PDB entry 3CC2 | X-ray diffraction, 2.40 A resolution | chains R and 0 of the 31 polymer chains in the assembly

# Chain R
Name: 50S ribosomal protein L22P
Source organism: Haloarcula marismortui
Reference sequence: P10970 (RL22_HALMA); residues 0-154 here correspond to UniProt positions 1-155 (UniProt number = residue number + 1)
Amino-acid sequence (155 residues; row label = number of the first residue in the row; numbering starts at 0):
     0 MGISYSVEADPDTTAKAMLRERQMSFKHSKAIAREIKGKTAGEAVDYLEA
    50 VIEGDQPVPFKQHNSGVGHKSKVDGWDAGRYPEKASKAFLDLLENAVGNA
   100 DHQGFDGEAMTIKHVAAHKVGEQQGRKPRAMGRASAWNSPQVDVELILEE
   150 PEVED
Not modelled in the structure: 0, 151-154
Metal / ion sites: Na+ site 1 near Lys60 (its only coordinating residue here); Mg2+: Gly65 (shared with C2048(0), A2089(0) of chain 0); Na+ site 2: Ser70, Val72; Na+ site 3: Val72, Trp75 (shared with U2659(0), G2660(0) of chain 0)

# Chain 0
Molecule: 23S ribosomal RNA
Source organism: Haloarcula marismortui
Sequence (2923 nucleotides; row label = number of the first residue in the row):
     1 GUUGGCUACUAUGCCAGCUGGUGGAUUGCUCGGCUCAGGCGCUGAUGAAG
    51 GACGUGCCAAGCUGCGAUAAGCUGUGGGGAGCCGCACGGAGGCGAAGAAC
   101 CACAGAUUUCCGAAUGAGAAUCUCUCUAACAAUUGCUUCGCGCAAUGAGG
   151 AACCCCGAGAACUGAAACAUCUCAGUAUCGGGAGGAACAGAAAACGCAAC
   201 GUGAUGUCGUUAGUAACCGCGAGUGAACGCGAUACAGCCCAAACCGAAGC
   251 CCUCACGGGCAAUGUGGUGUCAGGGCUACCUCUCAUCAGCCGACCGUCUU
   301 CACGAAGUCUCUUGGAAUAGAGCGUGAUACAGGGUGACAACCCCGUACUG
   351 AAGACCAGUACGCUGUGCGGUAGUGCCAGAGUAGCGGGGGUUGGAUAUCC
   401 CUCGCGAAUAACGCAGGCAUCGACUGCGAAGGCUAAACACAACCUGAGAC
   451 CGAUAGUGAACAAGUAGUGUGAACGAACGCUGCAAAGUACCCUCAGAAGG
   501 GAGGCGAAAUAGAGCAUGAAAUCAGUUGGCGAUCGAGCGACAGGGCAUAC
   551 AAGGUCCCUUGACGAAUGACCGAGACGCGAGUCUCCAGUAAGACUCACGG
   601 GAAGCCGAUGUUCUGUCGUACGUUUUGAAAAACGAGCCAGGGAGUGUGUC
   651 UGUAUGGCAAGUCUAACCGGAGUAUCCGGGGAGGCACAGGGAAACCGACA
   701 UGGCCGCAGGGCUUUGCCCGAGGGCCGCCGUCUUCAAGGGCGGGGAGCCA
   751 UGUGGACACGACCCGAAUCCGGACGAUCUACGCAUGGACAAGAUGAAGCG
   801 UGCCGAAAGGCACGUGGAAGUCUGUUAGAGUUGGUGUCCUACAAUACCCU
   851 CUCGUGAUCUAUGUGUAGGGGUGAAAGGCCCAUCGAGUCCGGCAACAGCU
   901 GGUUCCAAUCGAAACAUGUCGAAGCAUGACCUCCGCCGAGGUAGUCUGUG
   951 AGGUAGAGCGACCGAUUGGUGUGUCCGCCUCCGAGAGGAGUCGGCACACC
  1001 UGUCAAACUCCAAACUUACAGACGCUGUUUGACGCGGGGAUUCCGGUGCG
  1051 CGGGGUAAGCCUGUGUACCAGGAGGGGAACAACCCAGAGAUAGGUUAAGG
  1101 UCCCCAAGUGUGGAUUAAGUGUAAUCCUCUGAAGGUGGUCUCGAGCCCUA
  1151 GACAGCCGGGAGGUGAGCUUAGAAGCAGCUACCCUCUAAGAAAAGCGUAA
  1201 CAGCUUACCGGCCGAGGUUUGAGGCGCCCAAAAUGAUCGGGACUCAAAUC
  1251 CACCACCGAGACCUGUCCGUACCACUCAUACUGGUAAUCGAGUAGAUUGG
  1301 CGCUCUAAUUGGAUGGAAGCAGGGGCGAGAGCUCCUGUGGACCGAUUAGU
  1351 GACGAAAAUCCUGGCCAUAGUAGCAGCGAUAGUCGGGUGAGAACCCCGAC
  1401 GGCCUAAUGGAUAAGGGUUCCUCAGCACUGCUGAUCAGCUGAGGGUUAGC
  1451 CGGUCCUAAGUCUCACCGCAACUCGACUGAGACGAAAUGGGAAACAGGUU
  1501 AAUAUUCCUGUGCCAUCAUGCAGUGAAAGUUGACGCCCUGGGGUCGAUCA
  1551 CGCCGGGCAUUCGCCCGGUCGAACCGUCCAACUCCGUGGAAGCCGUAAUG
  1601 GCAGGAAGCGGACGAACGGCGGCAUAGGGAAACGUGAUUCAACCUGGGGC
  1651 CCAUGAAAAGACGAGCAUGAUGUCCGUACCGAGAACCGACACAGGUGUCC
  1701 AUGGCGGCGAAAGCCAAGGCCUGUCGGGAGCAACCAACGUUAGGGAAUUC
  1751 GGCAAGUUAGUCCCGUACCUUCGGAAGAAGGGAUGCCUGCUCCGGAACGG
  1801 AGCAGGUCGCAGUGACUCGGAAGCUCGGACUGUCUAGUAACAACAUAGGU
  1851 GACCGCAAAUCCGCAAGGACUCGUACGGUCACUGAAUCCUGCCCAGUGCA
  1901 GGUAUCUGAACACCUCGUACAAGAGGACGAAGGACCUGUCAACGGCGGGG
  1951 GUAACUAUGACCCUCUUAAGGUAGCGUAGUACCUUGCCGCAUCAGUAGCG
  2001 GCUUGCAUGAAUGGAUUAACCAGAGCUUCACUGUCCCAACGUUGGGCCCG
  2051 GUGAACUGUACAUUCCAGUGCGGAGUCUGGAGACACCCAGGGGGAAGCGA
  2101 AGACCCUAUGGAGCUUUACUGCAGGCUGUCGCUGAGACGUGGUCGCCGAU
  2151 GUGCAGCAUAGGUAGGAGUCGUUACAGAGGUACCCGCGCUAGCGGGCCAC
  2201 CCAGACAACAGUGAAAUACUACCCGUCGGUGACUGCGACUCUCACUCCGG
  2251 GAGGAGGACACCGAUAGCCGGGCAGUUUGACUGGGGCGGUACGCGCUCGA
  2301 AAAGAUAUCGAGCGCGCCCUAUGGUCAUCUCAGCCGGGACAGAGACCCGG
  2351 CGAAGAGUGCAAGAGCAAAAGAUGACUUGACAGUGUUCUUCCCAACGAGG
  2401 AACGCUGACGCGAAAGCGUGGUCUAGCGAACCAAUUAGCCUGCUUGAUGC
  2451 GGGCAAUUGAUGACAGAAAAGCUACCCUAGGGAUAACAGAGUCGUCACUC
  2501 GCAAGAGCACAUAUCGACCGAGUGGCUUGCUACCUCGAUGUCGGUUCCCU
  2551 CCAUCCUGCCCGUGCAGAAGCGGGCAAGGGUGAGGUUGUUCGCCUAUUAA
  2601 AGGAGGUCGUGAGCUGGGUUUAGACCGUCGUGAGACAGGUCGGCUGCUAU
  2651 CUACUGGGUGUGUAAUGGUGUCUGACAAGAACGACCGUAUAGUACGAGAG
  2701 GAACUACGGUUGGUGGCCACUGGUGUACCGGUUGUUCGAGAGAGCACGUG
  2751 CCGGGUAGCCACGCCACACGGGGUAAGAGCUGAACGCAUCUAAGCUCGAA
  2801 ACCCACUUGGAAAAGAGACACCGCCGAGGUCCCGCGUACAAGACGCGGUC
  2851 GAUAGACUCGGGGUGUGCGCGUCGAGGUAACGAGACGUUAAGCCCACGAG
  2901 CACUAACAGACCAAAGCCAUCAU
Not modelled in the structure: 1-9, 126-127, 715, 971-998, 1560, 1952-1963, 2137-2236, 2339-2343, 2665-2666, 2915-2923
Modified / non-standard residues: 1MA (6-hydro-1-methyladenosine-5'-monophosphate) at position 628, OMU (o2'-methyluridine 5'-monophosphate) at position 2587, OMG (o2'-methylguanosine-5'-monophosphate) at position 2588, UR3 (3-methyluridine-5'-monophoshate) at position 2619, PSU (pseudouridine-5'-monophosphate) at position 2621
Metal / ion sites: Mg2+ site 1 near G28 (its only coordinating residue here); Na+ site 1: C40, G41, A442, C443; Na+ site 2: G56, A59, G61; Na+ site 3: G66, U107, U108; Mg2+ site 2 near U115 (its only coordinating residue here); Na+ site 4: C130, U146; Na+ site 5: C141, G142; Mg2+ site 3: C162, U2276; K+ site 1: C162, U163, U172; Mg2+ site 4: A165, A167, C168; Na+ site 6: A165, A166, A167; Mg2+ site 5: A166, G219; 67 more Na+ sites not listed; 91 more Mg2+ sites not listed; 1 more K+ sites not listed

# Interface between chain R and chain 0
Residue-residue contacts (138; chain R residue first):
  Gly1(R) - G21(0)  sugar contact
  Gly1(R) - U22(0)  hydrogen bond to the phosphate
  Ile2(R) - G20(0)  sugar contact
  Ile2(R) - G21(0)  phosphate contact
  Ser3(R) - G20(0)  hydrogen bond to the sugar
  Ser3(R) - G21(0)  hydrogen bond to the phosphate
  Ser3(R) - U510(0)  base contact
  Tyr4(R) - G500(0)  phosphate contact
  Tyr4(R) - G501(0)  hydrogen bond to the phosphate
  Ser5(R) - U19(0)  hydrogen bond to the sugar
  Ser5(R) - G20(0)  sugar contact
  Lys15(R) - G501(0)  sugar contact
  Ala16(R) - G500(0)  sugar contact
  Met17(R) - G500(0)  hydrogen bond to the sugar
  Met17(R) - G501(0)  phosphate contact
  Arg19(R) - G499(0)  phosphate contact
  Arg19(R) - G500(0)  salt bridge to the phosphate
  Gln22(R) - C1428(0)  hydrogen bond to the phosphate
  Ser24(R) - G1370(0)  hydrogen bond to the base
  Phe25(R) - C523(0)  sugar contact
  Phe25(R) - A524(0)  sugar contact
  Lys26(R) - A1369(0)  hydrogen bond to the sugar
  Lys26(R) - G1370(0)  salt bridge to the phosphate
  His27(R) - G1370(0)  base contact
  His27(R) - G2051(0)  phosphate contact
  Lys29(R) - C523(0)  phosphate contact
  Lys29(R) - A524(0)  salt bridge to the phosphate
  Arg33(R) - G525(0)  salt bridge to the phosphate
  Lys36(R) - G525(0)  phosphate contact
  Lys36(R) - U526(0)  salt bridge to the phosphate
  Lys60(R) - A11(0)  hydrogen bond to the phosphate
  Lys60(R) - U12(0)  salt bridge to the phosphate
  Gln61(R) - G13(0)  phosphate contact
  Gln61(R) - A524(0)  phosphate contact
  His62(R) - G1370(0)  salt bridge to the phosphate
  Asn63(R) - G1370(0)  phosphate contact
  Asn63(R) - C2088(0)  phosphate contact
  Ser64(R) - A1369(0)  hydrogen bond to the phosphate
  Ser64(R) - G1370(0)  hydrogen bond to the phosphate
  Ser64(R) - U1371(0)  sugar contact
  Ser64(R) - C2088(0)  phosphate contact
  Gly65(R) - C2048(0)  phosphate contact
  Gly65(R) - C2088(0)  hydrogen bond to the phosphate
  Gly65(R) - A2089(0)  phosphate contact
  Val66(R) - C2088(0)  sugar contact
  Gly67(R) - C2049(0)  phosphate contact
  Gly67(R) - A2841(0)  sugar contact
  His68(R) - C2087(0)  hydrogen bond to the sugar
  His68(R) - G2657(0)  base contact
  His68(R) - G2658(0)  hydrogen bond to the sugar
  His68(R) - A2841(0)  hydrogen bond to the sugar
  His68(R) - G2842(0)  sugar contact
  Lys69(R) - C2048(0)  phosphate contact
  Lys69(R) - C2049(0)  salt bridge to the phosphate
  Ser70(R) - C2831(0)  phosphate contact
  Ser70(R) - G2842(0)  phosphate contact
  Ser70(R) - A2843(0)  phosphate contact
  Lys71(R) - C2831(0)  phosphate contact
  Lys71(R) - C2832(0)  salt bridge to the phosphate
  Val72(R) - G2660(0)  phosphate contact
  Asp73(R) - G2660(0)  phosphate contact
  Gly74(R) - A11(0)  sugar contact
  Gly74(R) - G2660(0)  hydrogen bond to the phosphate
  Trp75(R) - A11(0)  sugar contact
  Trp75(R) - U12(0)  sugar contact
  Trp75(R) - C2086(0)  sugar contact
  Trp75(R) - U2659(0)  hydrogen bond to the sugar
  Trp75(R) - G2660(0)  phosphate contact
  Asp76(R) - C2087(0)  sugar contact
  Asp76(R) - G2658(0)  hydrogen bond to the base
  Asp76(R) - U2659(0)  hydrogen bond to the sugar
  Gly78(R) - C2049(0)  phosphate contact
  Arg79(R) - G1370(0)  sugar contact
  Arg79(R) - U1371(0)  salt bridge to the phosphate
  Arg79(R) - C2049(0)  salt bridge to the phosphate
  Arg79(R) - G2050(0)  salt bridge to the phosphate
  Tyr80(R) - C2049(0)  phosphate contact
  Tyr80(R) - G2050(0)  hydrogen bond to the phosphate
  Pro81(R) - G2050(0)  phosphate contact
  Pro81(R) - G2051(0)  phosphate contact
  Glu82(R) - G2050(0)  hydrogen bond to the sugar
  Glu82(R) - G2051(0)  hydrogen bond to the phosphate
  Lys83(R) - G2051(0)  hydrogen bond to the phosphate
  Lys83(R) - U2052(0)  salt bridge to the phosphate
  Glu93(R) - C494(0)  sugar contact
  Asn94(R) - U493(0)  base contact
  Asn94(R) - G499(0)  hydrogen bond to the base
  Asn94(R) - G500(0)  hydrogen bond to the sugar
  Asn98(R) - G500(0)  base contact
  Asn98(R) - G501(0)  sugar contact
  His101(R) - C492(0)  sugar contact
  Gln102(R) - G501(0)  hydrogen bond to the sugar
  His113(R) - G525(0)  hydrogen bond to the sugar
  Ala115(R) - A524(0)  sugar contact
  Ala115(R) - G525(0)  sugar contact
  Ala116(R) - A524(0)  hydrogen bond to the sugar
  His117(R) - G20(0)  base contact
  His117(R) - A524(0)  hydrogen bond to the base
  Lys118(R) - G21(0)  sugar contact
  Val119(R) - G21(0)  sugar contact
  Val119(R) - U22(0)  sugar contact
  Gln122(R) - A1427(0)  phosphate contact
  Gln122(R) - C1428(0)  hydrogen bond to the phosphate
  Gln122(R) - U1429(0)  phosphate contact
  Lys126(R) - C1431(0)  hydrogen bond to the base
  Pro127(R) - A1689(0)  base contact
  Pro127(R) - C1690(0)  base contact
  Arg128(R) - U840(0)  hydrogen bond to the sugar
  Arg128(R) - A841(0)  salt bridge to the phosphate
  Arg128(R) - A843(0)  phosphate contact
  Arg128(R) - A1689(0)  hydrogen bond to the base
  Arg128(R) - A2054(0)  hydrogen bond to the base
  Arg128(R) - A2055(0)  hydrogen bond to the sugar
  Arg128(R) - U2648(0)  base contact
  Ala129(R) - U840(0)  phosphate contact
  Ala129(R) - A841(0)  hydrogen bond to the phosphate
  Ala129(R) - A843(0)  phosphate contact
  Ala129(R) - A844(0)  phosphate contact
  Met130(R) - A841(0)  base contact
  Met130(R) - A844(0)  hydrogen bond to the phosphate
  Gly131(R) - A844(0)  phosphate contact
  Gly131(R) - A1689(0)  base contact
  Arg132(R) - U840(0)  hydrogen bond to the sugar
  Arg132(R) - A1689(0)  hydrogen bond to the base
  Arg132(R) - A2055(0)  hydrogen bond to the sugar
  Ala133(R) - A1689(0)  base contact
  Ser134(R) - A2054(0)  hydrogen bond to the sugar
  Ser134(R) - A2055(0)  sugar contact
  Ala135(R) - A2054(0)  hydrogen bond to the sugar
  Ala135(R) - A2055(0)  phosphate contact
  Trp136(R) - A1372(0)  base contact
  Trp136(R) - G1373(0)  base contact
  Trp136(R) - G2053(0)  sugar contact
  Trp136(R) - A2054(0)  sugar contact
  Asn137(R) - G2053(0)  hydrogen bond to the phosphate
  Asn137(R) - A2054(0)  hydrogen bond to the phosphate
  Ser138(R) - G2053(0)  hydrogen bond to the phosphate
  Pro139(R) - G1370(0)  base contact
Other interface residues (no listed pair), chain R (67 interface residues in all): Val6
Other interface residues (no listed pair), chain 0 (59 interface residues in all): C491, A502, U1368, C2056

# Overview
67 residues of chain R and 59 residues of chain 0 are in contact; the contacts include 46 hydrogen bonds and
14 salt bridges. Polar contacts include Ser24(R)-G1370(0), Asp76(R)-G2658(0) and Asn94(R)-G499(0). C2048(0),
A2089(0) and Gly65(R) form the Mg2+ site.
Chain R is 50S ribosomal protein L22P and chain 0 is 23S ribosomal RNA, both from Haloarcula marismortui; the
structure, The Refined Crystal Structure of the Haloarcula Marismortui Large Ribosomal Subunit at 2.4 Angstrom
Resolution with ..., was determined by X-ray diffraction together with 3CC4, 3CC7, 3CCE, 3CCJ, 3CCL, 3CCM and
6 further entries from the same study.
